PDB entry 5WIR | X-ray diffraction, 2.10 A resolution | chains C and A of the 4 polymer chains in the assembly

# Chain C
Protein: TERB1-tbm
From: Homo sapiens
Amino-acid sequence (15 residues; row label = number of the first residue in the row):
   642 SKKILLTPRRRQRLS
Not modelled in the structure: 642-643, 656
What the authors report for this chain:
  - post-translational modification sites: Thr-648 (citing earlier work)
  - mutagenesis - L647E, T648D, R651E/R652E: decreased localization to telomere attachment to the INM
  - mutagenesis - T648D (15-fold): decreased localization to telomere tethering to the INM
  - mutagenesis - R652E: unchanged binding to TRF2

# Chain A
Protein: Telomeric repeat-binding factor 1
From: Homo sapiens
UniProt: P54274 (TERF1_HUMAN), isoform P54274-2; residues 62-265 here = UniProt positions 62-265
Amino-acid sequence (205 residues; numbered 61 to 265; the number before each row is that of its first residue):
    61 SEDAGLVAEAEAVAAGWMLDFLCLSLCRAFRDGRSEDFRRTRNSAEAIIH
   111 GLSSLTACQLRTIYICQFLTRIAAGKTLDAQFENDERITPLESALMIWGS
   161 IEKEHDKLHEEIQNLIKIQAIAVCMENGNFKEAEEVFERIFGDPNSHMPF
   211 KSKLLMIISQKDTFHSFFQHFSYNHMMEKIKSYVNYVLSEKSSTFLMKAA
   261 AKVVE
Construct notes: expression tag (61)
UniProt features mapped onto this chain:
  - modified residue: Ser-219 (Phosphoserine)
  - cross-link: Lys-213 (Glycyl lysine isopeptide (Lys-Gly) (interchain with G-Cter in SUMO2))
  - mutagenesis: Ala-74 (A74D: Abolishes dimerization and telomere binding; when associated with P-75), Ala-75 (A75P: Abolishes dimerization and telomere binding; when associated with D-74), Trp-77 (W77P: Abolishes telomere binding), Phe-81 (F81P: Abolishes telomere binding), Phe-90 (F90P: Diminishes telomere binding), Leu-115 (L115R: Loss of interaction with FBXO4), Leu-120 (L120R: Loss of interaction with FBXO4), Ser-219 (S219A: Loss of phosphorylation; induction of mitotic entry and apoptosis and increased radiation hypersensitivity of ataxia-telangiectasia cells ...)

# How chain C and chain A interact
Pairs across the interface - 34 pairs, chain C then chain A:
  Lys-644(C) / Gln-127(A)
  Ile-645(C) / Gln-127(A)
  Ile-645(C) / Arg-131(A)
  Ile-645(C) / Gln-141(A)
  Ile-645(C) / Phe-142(A)
  Ile-645(C) / Glu-143(A)
  Leu-646(C) / Glu-106(A)
  Leu-646(C) / Ile-109(A)  hydrophobic
  Leu-646(C) / His-110(A)
  Leu-646(C) / Gln-127(A)  hydrogen bond (backbone-side chain)
  Leu-646(C) / Arg-131(A)  hydrogen bond (backbone-side chain)
  Leu-647(C) / Arg-102(A)
  Leu-647(C) / Ala-105(A)  hydrophobic
  Leu-647(C) / Glu-106(A)  hydrogen bond (backbone-side chain)
  Leu-647(C) / Cys-126(A)
  Leu-647(C) / Gln-127(A)
  Leu-647(C) / Thr-130(A)  hydrogen bond (backbone-side chain)
  Leu-647(C) / Phe-142(A)
  Thr-648(C) / Arg-102(A)
  Thr-648(C) / Glu-106(A)  hydrogen bond (backbone-side chain)
  Pro-649(C) / Gln-141(A)
  Pro-649(C) / Phe-142(A)  hydrophobic
  Arg-650(C) / Asp-139(A)
  Arg-650(C) / Ala-140(A)
  Arg-650(C) / Gln-141(A)  hydrogen bond (backbone-backbone)
  Arg-651(C) / Asp-139(A)
  Arg-652(C) / Leu-138(A)  hydrogen bond (side chain-backbone)
  Arg-652(C) / Asp-139(A)  hydrogen bond (backbone-backbone)
  Arg-652(C) / Gln-141(A)
  Arg-652(C) / Glu-146(A)  hydrogen bond (side chain-backbone)
  Arg-652(C) / Thr-149(A)
  Arg-652(C) / Glu-192(A)  salt bridge
  Gln-653(C) / Asp-139(A)
  Arg-654(C) / Gln-141(A)  hydrogen bond
Interface residues without a listed pair, chain A (22 interface residues in all): Asn-103, Ile-123, Asn-144, Arg-147
Interface features reported in the paper:
  - pairs named by the authors: Thr-648(C)/Glu-106(A), Pro-649(C)/Phe-142(A)
  - interface residues, chain C: Leu-646(C)
  - hot spots on chain C (mutagenesis) - L647E, T648E, P649E, R652E: abolished binding to Telomeric repeat-binding factor 1 (chain A)
  - hot spots on chain A (mutagenesis) - F142A: abolished binding to TERB1-tbm (chain C)

# In short
11 residues of chain C face 22 of chain A across their interface; the contacts include 10 hydrogen bonds and 1
salt bridge. Among the polar pairs are Arg-652(C)/Glu-192(A), Leu-646(C)/Gln-127(A) and Leu-646(C)/Arg-131(A).
The authors report contacts between Thr-648(C) and Glu-106(A) and Pro-649(C) and Phe-142(A). The paper reports
that L647E, T648E and P649E of chain C, among others, abolish binding to Telomeric repeat-binding factor 1
(chain A); the interface residue Leu-646(C); 7 substitutions were tested in all.
Chain C is TERB1-tbm and chain A is Telomeric repeat-binding factor 1, both from Homo sapiens; the structure,
Structure of the TRF1-TERB1 interface, was determined by X-ray diffraction.
